PDB entry 5DGU | X-ray diffraction, 1.22 A resolution | chains A and B

== Chain A (and B) ==
Protein: Pol protein
Source organism: Human immunodeficiency virus 1
Notes: chain B of this document is another copy of the same molecule, construct and numbering; everything in this record applies to it too
Reference sequence: Q8Q3H0 (Q8Q3H0_9HIV1); numbering as in UniProt (aligned over 1-99)
Amino-acid sequence (99 residues; each row starts with the number of its first residue):
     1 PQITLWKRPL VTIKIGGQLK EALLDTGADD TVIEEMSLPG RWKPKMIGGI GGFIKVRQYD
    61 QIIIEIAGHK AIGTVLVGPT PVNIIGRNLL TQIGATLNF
Construct notes: conflict Lys-7 (Gln in Q8Q3H0), Ile-33 (Leu in Q8Q3H0), Ile-63 (Leu in Q8Q3H0), Ala-67 (Cys in Q8Q3H0), Ala-95 (Cys in Q8Q3H0)
Metal / ion sites: Na+ near Asp-60 (its only coordinating residue here)
Ligand contacts: 5B7 ((3R,3aR,4S,7aS)-3-methoxyhexahydro-4H-furo[2,3-b]pyran-4-yl [(2S,3R)-3-hydroxy-4-{[(4-methoxyphenyl)sulfonyl](2-methylpropyl)amino}-1-phenylbutan-2-yl]carbamate): Arg-8, Leu-23, Asp-25, Gly-27, Ala-28, Asp-29, Asp-30, Val-32, Ile-47, Gly-48, Gly-49, Ile-50, Pro-81, Val-82, Ile-84
Reported in the primary citation:
  - binding site for 5B7: Gly-48

== How chain A and chain B interact ==
Pairs across the interface - 101 pairs, chain A then chain B:
  Pro-1(A) / Leu-97(B)
  Pro-1(A) / Asn-98(B)
  Pro-1(A) / Phe-99(B)  hydrogen bond (backbone-backbone)
  Gln-2(A) / Thr-96(B)
  Gln-2(A) / Leu-97(B)
  Gln-2(A) / Asn-98(B)  hydrogen bond
  Ile-3(A) / Thr-96(B)
  Ile-3(A) / Leu-97(B)  hydrogen bond (backbone-backbone)
  Ile-3(A) / Phe-99(B)  hydrophobic
  Leu-5(A) / Thr-26(B)
  Leu-5(A) / Arg-87(B)  hydrogen bond (backbone-side chain)
  Leu-5(A) / Thr-91(B)
  Leu-5(A) / Ala-95(B)
  Trp-6(A) / Arg-87(B)  hydrogen bond (backbone-side chain)
  Trp-6(A) / Thr-91(B)
  Lys-7(A) / Arg-87(B)
  Arg-8(A) / Asp-29(B)  salt bridge
  Arg-8(A) / Arg-87(B)
  Pro-9(A) / Thr-26(B)
  Pro-9(A) / Arg-87(B)
  Leu-23(A) / Gly-27(B)
  Leu-24(A) / Thr-26(B)  hydrogen bond (backbone-side chain)
  Leu-24(A) / Leu-97(B)  hydrophobic
  Leu-24(A) / Phe-99(B)  hydrophobic
  Asp-25(A) / Asp-25(B)
  Asp-25(A) / Thr-26(B)
  Asp-25(A) / Gly-27(B)  hydrogen bond (side chain-backbone)
  Thr-26(A) / Leu-5(B)
  Thr-26(A) / Pro-9(B)
  Thr-26(A) / Leu-24(B)  hydrogen bond (side chain-backbone)
  Thr-26(A) / Asp-25(B)
  Thr-26(A) / Thr-26(B)  hydrogen bond (side chain-backbone)
  Thr-26(A) / Leu-97(B)
  Gly-27(A) / Leu-23(B)
  Gly-27(A) / Asp-25(B)  hydrogen bond (backbone-side chain)
  Asp-29(A) / Arg-8(B)  salt bridge
  Ile-47(A) / Ile-50(B)  hydrophobic
  Gly-48(A) / Ile-50(B)
  Gly-49(A) / Ile-50(B)
  Gly-49(A) / Pro-81(B)
  Ile-50(A) / Ile-47(B)  hydrophobic
  Ile-50(A) / Gly-48(B)
  Ile-50(A) / Gly-49(B)
  Ile-50(A) / Ile-50(B)  hydrogen bond (backbone-backbone)
  Ile-50(A) / Gly-51(B)  hydrogen bond (backbone-backbone)
  Ile-50(A) / Gly-52(B)
  Ile-50(A) / Ile-54(B)  hydrophobic
  Ile-50(A) / Thr-80(B)
  Gly-51(A) / Ile-50(B)  hydrogen bond (backbone-backbone)
  Gly-51(A) / Gly-51(B)
  Gly-51(A) / Gly-52(B)
  Gly-51(A) / Ile-54(B)
  Gly-52(A) / Ile-50(B)
  Gly-52(A) / Gly-51(B)
  Ile-54(A) / Ile-50(B)
  Ile-54(A) / Gly-51(B)
  His-69(A) / Phe-99(B)
  Thr-80(A) / Ile-50(B)
  Pro-81(A) / Gly-49(B)
  Pro-81(A) / Ile-50(B)
  Arg-87(A) / Leu-5(B)  hydrogen bond (side chain-backbone)
  Arg-87(A) / Trp-6(B)  hydrogen bond (side chain-backbone)
  Arg-87(A) / Lys-7(B)
  Arg-87(A) / Arg-8(B)
  Arg-87(A) / Pro-9(B)
  Leu-90(A) / Leu-5(B)  hydrophobic
  Thr-91(A) / Leu-5(B)
  Thr-91(A) / Trp-6(B)
  Gln-92(A) / Trp-6(B)
  Ile-93(A) / Phe-99(B)
  Gly-94(A) / Asn-98(B)
  Gly-94(A) / Phe-99(B)
  Ala-95(A) / Leu-5(B)
  Ala-95(A) / Asn-98(B)
  Ala-95(A) / Phe-99(B)  hydrophobic
  Thr-96(A) / Gln-2(B)
  Thr-96(A) / Ile-3(B)
  Thr-96(A) / Thr-4(B)
  Thr-96(A) / Thr-96(B)
  Thr-96(A) / Leu-97(B)
  Thr-96(A) / Asn-98(B)  hydrogen bond (backbone-backbone)
  Leu-97(A) / Pro-1(B)
  Leu-97(A) / Gln-2(B)
  Leu-97(A) / Ile-3(B)  hydrogen bond (backbone-backbone)
  Leu-97(A) / Leu-24(B)  hydrophobic
  Leu-97(A) / Thr-26(B)
  Leu-97(A) / Thr-96(B)
  Asn-98(A) / Pro-1(B)
  Asn-98(A) / Gln-2(B)  hydrogen bond
  Asn-98(A) / Gly-94(B)
  Asn-98(A) / Ala-95(B)
  Asn-98(A) / Thr-96(B)  hydrogen bond (backbone-backbone)
  Asn-98(A) / Asn-98(B)  hydrogen bond
  Phe-99(A) / Pro-1(B)  hydrogen bond (backbone-backbone)
  Phe-99(A) / Ile-3(B)  hydrophobic
  Phe-99(A) / Leu-24(B)  hydrophobic
  Phe-99(A) / Ala-67(B)  hydrophobic
  Phe-99(A) / His-69(B)
  Phe-99(A) / Ile-93(B)
  Phe-99(A) / Gly-94(B)
  Phe-99(A) / Ala-95(B)  hydrophobic
Other interface residues (no listed pair), chain A (41 interface residues in all): Thr-4, Val-32, Phe-53, Ala-67, Pro-79, Ile-84
Other interface residues (no listed pair), chain B (40 interface residues in all): Val-32, Phe-53, Pro-79, Ile-84, Leu-90

== Summary ==
Chain A and chain B form an interface of 41 and 40 residues respectively; the contacts include 21 hydrogen
bonds and 2 salt bridges. Polar pairs include Arg-8(A)/Asp-29(B), Gln-2(A)/Asn-98(B) and Leu-5(A)/Arg-87(B).
Ligands of chain A: compound 5B7. The paper reports a binding site for 5B7 at Gly-48(A).
Chain A and chain B are both Pol protein (Human immunodeficiency virus 1); the structure, Crystal Structure of
HIV-1 Protease Inhibitors Containing Substituted fused-Tetrahydropyranyl Tetrahydrofuran as P2-Ligand
GRL-004-11A, was determined by X-ray diffraction (same publication as 5DGW).
